1ZFP - chains E and I; structure by X-ray diffraction, 1.80 A resolution.

== Chain E ==
Name: Growth factor receptor binding protein
Source organism: Homo sapiens
Notes: fragment: sh2
UniProt: P29354 (GRB2_HUMAN); residue numbers follow UniProt; this construct covers 56-153
Sequence (98 residues; row label = number of the first residue in the row):
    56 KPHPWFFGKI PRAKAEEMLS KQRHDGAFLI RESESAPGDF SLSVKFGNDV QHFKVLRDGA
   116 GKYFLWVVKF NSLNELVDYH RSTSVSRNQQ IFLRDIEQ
Bound ions: Zn2+: H79, E152

== Chain I ==
Name: Epidermal growth factor receptor-derived peptide
Notes: fragment: 1067-1071
Sequence (7 residues; each row starts with the number of its first residue):
     1 XEYINQX
Modified positions: BE2 (2-aminobenzoic acid) at position 1; Y3 (o-phosphotyrosine; PTR); NH2 (amino group) at position 7

== Chain E / chain I interface ==
Pairs across the interface - 22 pairs, chain E then chain I:
  R67(E) with BE2_1(I); E2(I), hydrogen bond (side chain-backbone); Y3(I)
  R86(E) with Y3(I)
  S88(E) with Y3(I)
  S90(E) with Y3(I)
  S96(E) with Y3(I)
  Q106(E) with I4(I)
  H107(E) with E2(I); Y3(I); I4(I), hydrogen bond (backbone-backbone)
  F108(E) with Y3(I); I4(I), hydrophobic; N5(I)
  K109(E) with Y3(I); N5(I), hydrogen bond (backbone-side chain); Q6(I)
  L111(E) with N5(I); Q6(I)
  L120(E) with N5(I), hydrogen bond (backbone-side chain)
  W121(E) with I4(I); N5(I)

== In short ==
12 residues of chain E and 6 residues of chain I are in contact, with 4 hydrogen bonds. Among the polar pairs
are R67(E)-E2(I), K109(E)-N5(I) and L120(E)-N5(I). H79(E) and E152(E) form the Zn2+ site.
Here chain E is Growth factor receptor binding protein (Homo sapiens) and chain I is Epidermal growth factor
receptor-derived peptide. Entry 1ZFP (Growth factor receptor binding protein SH2 domain complexed with a
phosphotyrosyl pentapeptide) was determined by X-ray diffraction.
